Entry 2J57 (X-ray diffraction, 2.25 A resolution); this record covers chains H and L of the 6 polymer chains in the assembly.

== Chain H ==
Molecule: Methylamine dehydrogenase heavy chain
From: Paracoccus denitrificans
Notes: EC 1.4.99.3
Reference sequence: P29894 (DHMH_PARDE); residues 1-386 here correspond to UniProt positions 32-417 (UniProt number = residue number + 31)
Chain sequence (386 residues; row label = number of the first residue in the row):
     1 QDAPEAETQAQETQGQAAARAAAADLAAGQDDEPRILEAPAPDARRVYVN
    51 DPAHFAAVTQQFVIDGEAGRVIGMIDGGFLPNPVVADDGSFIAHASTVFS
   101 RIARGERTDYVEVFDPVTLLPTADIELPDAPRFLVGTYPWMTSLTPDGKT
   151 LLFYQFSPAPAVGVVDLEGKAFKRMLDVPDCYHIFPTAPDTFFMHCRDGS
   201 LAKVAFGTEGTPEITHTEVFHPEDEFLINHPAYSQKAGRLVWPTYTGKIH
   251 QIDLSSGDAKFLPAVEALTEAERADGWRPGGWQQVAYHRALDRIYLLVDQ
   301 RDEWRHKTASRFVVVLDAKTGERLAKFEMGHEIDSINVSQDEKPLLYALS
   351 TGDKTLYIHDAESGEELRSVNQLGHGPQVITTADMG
Unresolved in the structure: 1-4
Cystine bridges: Cys181-Cys196

== Chain L ==
Molecule: Methylamine dehydrogenase light chain
From: Paracoccus denitrificans
Notes: EC 1.4.99.3
Reference sequence: P22619 (DHML_PARDE); residues 1-131 here correspond to UniProt positions 58-188 (UniProt number = residue number + 57)
Chain sequence (131 residues; row label = number of the first residue in the row):
     1 ADAPAGTDPRAKWVPQDNDIQACDYWRHCSIDGNICDCSGGSLTNCPPGT
    51 KLATASWVASCYNPTDGQSYLIAYRDCCGYNVSGRCPCLNTEGELPVYRP
   101 EFANDIIWCFGAEDDAMTYHCTISPIVGKAS
Unresolved in the structure: 1-6
Modified residues: Trp57 ((S)-2-amino-3-(6,7-dihydro-6-imino-7-oxo-1H-indol-3-yl)propanoic acid; TQQ)
Cystine bridges: Cys23-Cys88, Cys29-Cys61, Cys36-Cys121, Cys38-Cys86, Cys46-Cys77, Cys78-Cys109
Covalently attached groups: covalent link Trp57-Trp108
From the paper describing this entry:
  - post-translational modification sites: Trp108 (citing earlier work)

== How chain H and chain L interact ==
Residue-residue contacts (84):
  His54(H) - Val82(L)
  Phe55(H) - Asp32(L)
  Phe55(H) - Val82(L)
  Phe55(H) - Ile107(L)  hydrophobic
  Phe55(H) - Tyr119(L)  hydrophobic
  Ala56(H) - Asn81(L)
  Ala56(H) - Val82(L)  hydrophobic
  Ala57(H) - Asn81(L)  hydrogen bond (backbone-side chain)
  Phe79(H) - Ile107(L)  hydrophobic
  Phe79(H) - Met117(L)
  Phe79(H) - Thr118(L)
  Phe79(H) - Tyr119(L)
  Leu80(H) - Ile107(L)  hydrophobic
  Phe99(H) - Thr118(L)
  Ala103(H) - Gly79(L)
  Ala103(H) - Tyr80(L)
  Ala103(H) - Asn81(L)
  Ala103(H) - Thr118(L)  hydrogen bond (backbone-side chain)
  Arg104(H) - Gly79(L)
  Arg107(H) - Met117(L)
  Phe133(H) - Val97(L)  hydrophobic
  Phe133(H) - Ile106(L)  hydrophobic
  Leu134(H) - Ile106(L)
  Leu134(H) - Ile107(L)  hydrogen bond (backbone-backbone)
  Leu134(H) - Met117(L)  hydrophobic
  Val135(H) - Asp105(L)
  Val135(H) - Ile106(L)
  Gly136(H) - Asp105(L)  hydrogen bond (backbone-backbone)
  Tyr138(H) - Val97(L)  hydrophobic
  Tyr138(H) - Asp105(L)  hydrogen bond
  Met141(H) - Val97(L)  hydrophobic
  Phe156(H) - Pro100(L)  hydrophobic
  Phe156(H) - Phe110(L)  hydrophobic
  Ser157(H) - Phe110(L)
  Tyr182(H) - Tyr98(L)  hydrophobic
  His183(H) - Val97(L)
  His195(H) - Tyr98(L)
  Arg197(H) - Tyr98(L)
  Arg197(H) - Arg99(L)
  Arg197(H) - Pro100(L)
  Arg197(H) - Glu101(L)  salt bridge
  His221(H) - Tyr98(L)
  Glu225(H) - Tyr98(L)  hydrogen bond (backbone-side chain)
  Phe226(H) - Leu95(L)  hydrophobic
  Phe226(H) - Pro96(L)
  Phe226(H) - Tyr98(L)
  Leu227(H) - Pro96(L)
  Leu227(H) - Tyr98(L)  hydrogen bond (backbone-side chain)
  Asn229(H) - Pro96(L)
  Asn229(H) - Val97(L)  hydrogen bond (side chain-backbone)
  Asn229(H) - Asp105(L)  hydrogen bond
  Tyr245(H) - Glu94(L)  hydrogen bond (side chain-backbone)
  Tyr245(H) - Leu95(L)
  Tyr245(H) - Pro96(L)
  Trp282(H) - Asp105(L)
  Asp299(H) - Arg10(L)  salt bridge
  Gln300(H) - Arg10(L)
  Arg301(H) - Arg10(L)
  Asp302(H) - Arg10(L)  hydrogen bond (backbone-backbone)
  Asp302(H) - Lys12(L)  salt bridge
  Glu303(H) - Lys12(L)  salt bridge
  Trp304(H) - Thr91(L)  hydrogen bond (backbone-side chain)
  Trp304(H) - Glu92(L)
  Trp304(H) - Gly93(L)
  Trp304(H) - Glu94(L)
  Arg305(H) - Pro9(L)  hydrogen bond (side chain-backbone)
  Arg305(H) - Arg10(L)
  Arg305(H) - Ala11(L)
  Arg305(H) - Trp13(L)
  Arg305(H) - Leu89(L)
  Arg305(H) - Asn90(L)  hydrogen bond
  His306(H) - Thr91(L)
  His306(H) - Glu94(L)  salt bridge
  Lys307(H) - Leu89(L)
  Lys307(H) - Thr91(L)
  Lys307(H) - Glu94(L)  salt bridge
  Lys307(H) - Asn104(L)  hydrogen bond
  Lys307(H) - Asp105(L)  salt bridge
  Thr308(H) - Pro9(L)
  Thr308(H) - Arg10(L)
  Ala309(H) - Arg10(L)  hydrogen bond (backbone-side chain)
  Arg311(H) - Arg10(L)
  Glu332(H) - Pro9(L)
  Glu332(H) - Arg10(L)  salt bridge
Other interface residues (no listed pair), chain H (46 interface residues in all): Cys196, Glu223, Ile228, Ser310
Other interface residues (no listed pair), chain L (32 interface residues in all): Trp108

== Summary ==
46 residues of chain H face 32 of chain L across their interface; the contacts include 16 hydrogen bonds and 8
salt bridges. Among the polar pairs are Arg197(H)-Glu101(L), Asp299(H)-Arg10(L) and Asp302(H)-Lys12(L). From
the paper: a modification site at Trp108(L).
Here chain H is Methylamine dehydrogenase heavy chain and chain L is Methylamine dehydrogenase light chain,
both from Paracoccus denitrificans. Entry 2J57 (X-ray reduced Paraccocus denitrificans methylamine
dehydrogenase N- quinol in complex with amicyanin) was determined by X-ray diffraction, deposited together
with 2J55 and 2J56.
